PDB entry 6J4Y | electron microscopy, 4.30 A resolution (low resolution: residue-level contacts below are approximate; hydrogen-bond / salt-bridge calls are withheld) | chains T and c of the 26 polymer chains in the assembly

Chain T:
Molecule: 198-nt DNA strand
Sequence (198 nucleotides; numbered -72 to 125; the number before each row is that of its first residue; numbers below 1 keep their minus sign (DA-72 is residue -72)):
   -72 ATCAGAATCC CGGTGCCGAG GCCGCTCAAT TGGTCGTAGA CAGCTCTAGC ACCGCTTAAA
   -12 CGCACGTACG CGCTGTCCCC CGCGTTTTAA CCGCCAAGGG GATTACACCC AAGACACCAG
    48 GCACGAGACA GAAAAAAACA ACGAAAACGG CCACCACCCA AACACACCAA ACACAAGAGC
   108 TAATTGACTG ACGTAAGC
Not modelled in the structure: 55-125

Chain c:
Name: Histone H2A type 1-B/E
Organism: Homo sapiens
UniProtKB: P04908 (H2A1B_HUMAN); residues 0-129 here correspond to UniProt positions 1-130 (UniProt number = residue number + 1)
Amino-acid sequence (133 residues; row label = number of the first residue in the row; numbers below 1 keep their minus sign (Gly-3 is residue -3)):
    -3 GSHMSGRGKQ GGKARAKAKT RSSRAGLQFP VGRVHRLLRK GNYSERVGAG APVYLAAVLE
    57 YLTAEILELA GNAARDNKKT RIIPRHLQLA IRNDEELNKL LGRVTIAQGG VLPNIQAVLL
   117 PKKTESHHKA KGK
Not modelled in the structure: -3 to 15, 119-129
Construct notes: expression tag (-3 to -1)
Swiss-Prot annotation at these positions:
  - modified residue: Ser1 (N-acetylserine), Arg3 (Citrulline), Lys5 (N6-(2-hydroxyisobutyryl)lysine), Lys9 (N6-(2-hydroxyisobutyryl)lysine), Lys13 (N6-(beta-hydroxybutyryl)lysine), Lys36 (N6-(2-hydroxyisobutyryl)lysine), Lys74 (N6-(2-hydroxyisobutyryl)lysine), Lys75 (N6-(2-hydroxyisobutyryl)lysine), Lys95 (N6-(2-hydroxyisobutyryl)lysine), Gln104 (N5-methylglutamine), Lys118 (N6-(2-hydroxyisobutyryl)lysine), Lys119 (N6-crotonyllysine), Thr120 (Phosphothreonine), Lys125 (N6-crotonyllysine)
  - cross-link (Glycyl lysine isopeptide (Lys-Gly)): Lys13 (interchain with G-Cter in ubiquitin), Lys15 (interchain with G-Cter in ubiquitin), Lys119 (interchain with G-Cter in ubiquitin)

How chain T and chain c interact:
Residue-residue contacts (8; chain T residue first):
  DA-45(T) with Arg32(c)
  DA-44(T) with Gly28(c); Arg29(c); Arg32(c)
  DT-43(T) with Thr16(c); Arg17(c)
  DT-42(T) with Arg20(c)
  DA-35(T) with Arg42(c)
Interface residues without a listed pair, chain T (6 interface residues in all): DA-54
Interface residues without a listed pair, chain c (8 interface residues in all): Arg77

In short:
The interface between chain T and chain c involves 6 residues on one side and 8 on the other.
Chain T is a 198-nt DNA strand and chain c is Histone H2A type 1-B/E (Homo sapiens); the structure, RNA
polymerase II elongation complex bound with Elf1 and Spt4/5, stalled at SHL(-1) of the nucleosome ..., was
determined by electron microscopy (same publication as 6IR9, 6J4W, 6J4X, 6J4Z, 6J50 and 6J51).
